PDB entry 8JXE | electron microscopy, 3.20 A resolution | chains A and B of the 10 polymer chains in the assembly

Chain A (and B):
Protein: LDL receptor related protein 2
Source organism: Rattus norvegicus
Notes: chain B of this document is another copy of the same molecule, construct and numbering; everything in this record applies to it too
Reference sequence: A0A0G2K9W7 (A0A0G2K9W7_RAT); residues 1-4660 here = UniProt positions 1-4660
Sequence (4660 residues; numbered 1 to 4660; the number before each row is that of its first residue):
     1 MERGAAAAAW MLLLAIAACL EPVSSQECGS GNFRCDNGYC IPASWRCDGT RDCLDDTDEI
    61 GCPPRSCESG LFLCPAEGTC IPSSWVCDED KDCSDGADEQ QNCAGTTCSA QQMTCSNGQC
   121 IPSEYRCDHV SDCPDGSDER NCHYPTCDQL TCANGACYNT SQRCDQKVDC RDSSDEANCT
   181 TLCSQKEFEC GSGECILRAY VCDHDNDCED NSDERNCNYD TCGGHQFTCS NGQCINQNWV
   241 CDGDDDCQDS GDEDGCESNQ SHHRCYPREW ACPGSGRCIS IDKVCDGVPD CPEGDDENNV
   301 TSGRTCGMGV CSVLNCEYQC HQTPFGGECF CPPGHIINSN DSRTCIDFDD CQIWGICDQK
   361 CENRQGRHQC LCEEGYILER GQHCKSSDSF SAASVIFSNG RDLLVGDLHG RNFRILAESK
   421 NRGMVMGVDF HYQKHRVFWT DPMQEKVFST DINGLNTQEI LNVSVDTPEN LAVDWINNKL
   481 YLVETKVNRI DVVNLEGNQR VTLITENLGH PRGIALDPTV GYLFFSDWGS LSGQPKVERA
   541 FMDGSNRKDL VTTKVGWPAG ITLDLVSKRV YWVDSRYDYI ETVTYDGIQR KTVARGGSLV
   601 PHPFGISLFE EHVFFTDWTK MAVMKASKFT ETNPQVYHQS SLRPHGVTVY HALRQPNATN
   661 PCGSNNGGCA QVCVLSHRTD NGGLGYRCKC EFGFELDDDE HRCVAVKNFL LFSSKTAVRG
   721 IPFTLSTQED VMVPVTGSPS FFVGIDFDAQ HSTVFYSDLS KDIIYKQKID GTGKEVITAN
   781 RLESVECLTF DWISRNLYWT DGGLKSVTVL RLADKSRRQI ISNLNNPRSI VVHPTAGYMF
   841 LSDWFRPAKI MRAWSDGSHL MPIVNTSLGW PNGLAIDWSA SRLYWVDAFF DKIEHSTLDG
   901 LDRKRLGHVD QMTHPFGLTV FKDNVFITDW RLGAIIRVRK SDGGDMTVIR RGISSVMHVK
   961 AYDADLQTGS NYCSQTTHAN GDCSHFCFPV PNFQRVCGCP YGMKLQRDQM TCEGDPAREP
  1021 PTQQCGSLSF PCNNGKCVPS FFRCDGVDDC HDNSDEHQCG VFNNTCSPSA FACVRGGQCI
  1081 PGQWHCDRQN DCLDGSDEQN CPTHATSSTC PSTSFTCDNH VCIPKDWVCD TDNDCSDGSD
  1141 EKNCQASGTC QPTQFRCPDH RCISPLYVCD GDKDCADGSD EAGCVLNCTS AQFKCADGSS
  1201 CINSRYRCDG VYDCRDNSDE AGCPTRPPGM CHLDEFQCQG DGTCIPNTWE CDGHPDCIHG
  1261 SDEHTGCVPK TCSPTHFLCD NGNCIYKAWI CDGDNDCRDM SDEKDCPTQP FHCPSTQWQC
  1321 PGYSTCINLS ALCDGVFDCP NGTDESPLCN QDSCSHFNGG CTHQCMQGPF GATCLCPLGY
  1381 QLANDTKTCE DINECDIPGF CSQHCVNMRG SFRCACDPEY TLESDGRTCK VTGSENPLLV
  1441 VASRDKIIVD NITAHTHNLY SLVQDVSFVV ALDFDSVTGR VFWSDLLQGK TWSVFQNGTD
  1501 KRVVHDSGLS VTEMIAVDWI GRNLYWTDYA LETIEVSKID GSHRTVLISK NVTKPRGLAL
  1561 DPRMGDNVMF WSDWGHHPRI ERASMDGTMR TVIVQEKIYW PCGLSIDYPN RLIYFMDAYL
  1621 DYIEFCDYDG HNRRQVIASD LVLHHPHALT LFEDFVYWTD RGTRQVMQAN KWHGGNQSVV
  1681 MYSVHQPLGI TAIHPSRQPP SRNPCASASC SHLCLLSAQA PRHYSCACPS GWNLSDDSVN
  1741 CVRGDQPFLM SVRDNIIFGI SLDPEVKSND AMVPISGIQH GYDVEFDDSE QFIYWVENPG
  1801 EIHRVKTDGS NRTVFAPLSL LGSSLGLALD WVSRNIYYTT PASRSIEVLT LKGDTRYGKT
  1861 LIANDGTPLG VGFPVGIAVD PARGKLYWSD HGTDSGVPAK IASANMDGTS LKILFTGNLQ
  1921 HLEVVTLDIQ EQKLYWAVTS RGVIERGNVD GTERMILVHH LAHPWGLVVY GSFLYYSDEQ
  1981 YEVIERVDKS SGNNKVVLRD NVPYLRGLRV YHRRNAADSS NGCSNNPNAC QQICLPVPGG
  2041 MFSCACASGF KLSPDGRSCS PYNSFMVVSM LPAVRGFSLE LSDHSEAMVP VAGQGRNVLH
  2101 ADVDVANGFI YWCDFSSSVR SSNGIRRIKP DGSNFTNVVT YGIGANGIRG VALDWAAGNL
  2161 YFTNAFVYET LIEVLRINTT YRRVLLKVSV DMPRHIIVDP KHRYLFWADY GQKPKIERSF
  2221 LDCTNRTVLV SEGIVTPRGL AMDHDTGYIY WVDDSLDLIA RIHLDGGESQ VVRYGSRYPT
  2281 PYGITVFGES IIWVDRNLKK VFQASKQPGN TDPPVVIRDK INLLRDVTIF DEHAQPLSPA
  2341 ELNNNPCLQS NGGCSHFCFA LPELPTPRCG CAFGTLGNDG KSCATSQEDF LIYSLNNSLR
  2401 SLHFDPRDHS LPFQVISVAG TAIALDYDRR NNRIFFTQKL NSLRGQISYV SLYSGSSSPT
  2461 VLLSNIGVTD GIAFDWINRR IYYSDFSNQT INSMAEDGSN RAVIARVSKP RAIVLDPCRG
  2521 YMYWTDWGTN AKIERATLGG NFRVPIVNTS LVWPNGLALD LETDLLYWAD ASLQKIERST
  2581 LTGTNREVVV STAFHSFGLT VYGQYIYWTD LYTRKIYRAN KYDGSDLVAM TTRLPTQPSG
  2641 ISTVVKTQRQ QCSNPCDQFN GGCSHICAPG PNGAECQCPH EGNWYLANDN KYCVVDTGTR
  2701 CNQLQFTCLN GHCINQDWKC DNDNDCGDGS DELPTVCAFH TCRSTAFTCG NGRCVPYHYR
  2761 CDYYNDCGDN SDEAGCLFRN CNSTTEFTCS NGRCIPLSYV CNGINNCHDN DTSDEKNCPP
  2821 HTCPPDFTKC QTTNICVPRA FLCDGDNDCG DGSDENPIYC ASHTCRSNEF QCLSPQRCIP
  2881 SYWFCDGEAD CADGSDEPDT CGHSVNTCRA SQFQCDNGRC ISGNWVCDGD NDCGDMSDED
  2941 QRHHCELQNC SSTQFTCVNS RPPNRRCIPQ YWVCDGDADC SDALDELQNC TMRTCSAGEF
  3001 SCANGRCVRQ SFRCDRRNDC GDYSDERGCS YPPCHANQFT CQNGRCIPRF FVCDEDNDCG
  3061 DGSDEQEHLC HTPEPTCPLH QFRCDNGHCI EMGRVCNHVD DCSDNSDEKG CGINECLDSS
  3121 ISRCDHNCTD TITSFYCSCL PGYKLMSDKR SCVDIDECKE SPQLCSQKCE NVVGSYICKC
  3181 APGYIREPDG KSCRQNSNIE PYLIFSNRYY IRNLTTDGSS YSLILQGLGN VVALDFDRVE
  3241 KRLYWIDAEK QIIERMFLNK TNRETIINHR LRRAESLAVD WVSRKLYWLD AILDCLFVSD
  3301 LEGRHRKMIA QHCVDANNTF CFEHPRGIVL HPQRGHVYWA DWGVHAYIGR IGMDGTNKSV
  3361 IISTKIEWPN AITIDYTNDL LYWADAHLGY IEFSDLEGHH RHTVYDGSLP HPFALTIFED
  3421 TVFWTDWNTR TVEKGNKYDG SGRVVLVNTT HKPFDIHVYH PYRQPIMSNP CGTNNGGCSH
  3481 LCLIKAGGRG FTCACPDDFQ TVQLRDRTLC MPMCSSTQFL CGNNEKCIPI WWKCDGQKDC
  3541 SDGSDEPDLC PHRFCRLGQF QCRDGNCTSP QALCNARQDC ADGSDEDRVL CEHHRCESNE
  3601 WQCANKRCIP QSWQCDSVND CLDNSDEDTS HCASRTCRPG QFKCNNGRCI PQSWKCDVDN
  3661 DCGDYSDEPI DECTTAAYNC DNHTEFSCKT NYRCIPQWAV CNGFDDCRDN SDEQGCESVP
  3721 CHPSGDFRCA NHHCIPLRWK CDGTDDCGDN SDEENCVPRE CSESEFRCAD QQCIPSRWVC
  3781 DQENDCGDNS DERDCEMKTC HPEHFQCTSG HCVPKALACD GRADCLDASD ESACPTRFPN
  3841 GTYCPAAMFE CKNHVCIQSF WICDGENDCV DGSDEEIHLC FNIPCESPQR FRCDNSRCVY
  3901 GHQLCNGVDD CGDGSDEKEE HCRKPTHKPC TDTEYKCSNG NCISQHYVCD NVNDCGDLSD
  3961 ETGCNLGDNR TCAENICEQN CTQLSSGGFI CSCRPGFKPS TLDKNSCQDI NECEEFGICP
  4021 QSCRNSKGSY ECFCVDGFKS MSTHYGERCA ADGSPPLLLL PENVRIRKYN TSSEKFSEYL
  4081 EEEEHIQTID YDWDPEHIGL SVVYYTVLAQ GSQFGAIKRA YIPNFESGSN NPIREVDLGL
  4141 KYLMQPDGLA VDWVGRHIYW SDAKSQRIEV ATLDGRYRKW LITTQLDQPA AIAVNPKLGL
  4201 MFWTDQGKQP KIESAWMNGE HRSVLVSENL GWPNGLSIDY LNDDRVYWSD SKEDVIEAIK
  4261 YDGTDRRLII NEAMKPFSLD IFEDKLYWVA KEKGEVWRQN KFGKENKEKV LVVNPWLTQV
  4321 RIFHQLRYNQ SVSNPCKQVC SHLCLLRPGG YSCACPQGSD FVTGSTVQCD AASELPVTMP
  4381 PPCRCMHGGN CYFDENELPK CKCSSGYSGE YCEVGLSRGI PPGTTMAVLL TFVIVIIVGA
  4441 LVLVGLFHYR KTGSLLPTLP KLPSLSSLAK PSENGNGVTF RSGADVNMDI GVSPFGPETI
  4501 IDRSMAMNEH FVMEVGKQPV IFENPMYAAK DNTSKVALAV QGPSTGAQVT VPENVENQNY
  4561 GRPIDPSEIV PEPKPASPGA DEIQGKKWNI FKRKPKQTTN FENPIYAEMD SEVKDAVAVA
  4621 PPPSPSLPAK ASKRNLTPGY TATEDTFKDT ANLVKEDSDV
Not modelled in the structure: 1-1307, 2777-4660 (chain B: 1-1308, 2777-4660)
Disulfide bonds: C1313-C1326, C1320-C1339, C1333-C1349, C1354-C1365, C1361-C1374, C1376-C1389, C1395-C1405, C1401-C1414, C1416-C1429, C1705-C1714, C1710-C1726, C1728-C1741, C2023-C2034, C2030-C2044, C2046-C2059, C2347-C2358, C2354-C2369, C2371-C2383, C2518-C2652, C2656-C2667, C2663-C2676, C2678-C2693, C2701-C2713, C2708-C2726, C2720-C2737, C2742-C2754, C2749-C2767, C2761-C2776
Covalent attachments: N-acetylglucosamine (NAG) linked to N1384, N1451, N1497, N1551, N1676, N1733, N1811, N2134, N2178, N2225, N2396, N2488, N2548; 2-acetamido-2-deoxy-alpha-D-galactopyranose (A2G) linked to T2741
Ion coordination: Ca2+ site 1: A1331, D1334, V1336, D1338, D1344, E1345; Ca2+ site 2: D1391, I1392, E1394, M1408, S1411; Ca2+ site 3: A1618, D1621, H1644; Ni2+: H1921, E1923, H1963 (shared with 1 residue of chain J); Ca2+ site 4: D2254, D2257, P2279 (shared with N2001(B) of chain B); Ca2+ site 5: W2718, D2721, D2723, D2725, D2731, E2732; Ca2+ site 6: Y2759, D2762, Y2764, D2766, D2772

Chain A / chain B interface:
Contacting residue pairs (85; chain A residue first):
  W1574(A) - Q2212(B)
  G1575(A) - Q2212(B)
  H1576(A) - Q2212(B)
  H1576(A) - V2235(B)
  H1577(A) - Q2212(B)  hydrogen bond (backbone-backbone)
  H1577(A) - K2213(B)
  H1577(A) - P2214(B)
  H1577(A) - E2232(B)  salt bridge
  P1578(A) - Q2212(B)
  Y1599(A) - V2190(B)
  Y1599(A) - M2192(B)
  Y1599(A) - Q2212(B)
  W1600(A) - Q2212(B)
  Y1619(A) - Y2168(B)  hydrogen bond (side chain-backbone)
  Y1619(A) - S2189(B)  hydrogen bond (side chain-backbone)
  S1639(A) - L2627(B)
  L1641(A) - T2592(B)
  L1641(A) - F2594(B)
  V1642(A) - T2592(B)
  T1893(A) - S1940(B)
  D1894(A) - T1939(B)
  D1894(A) - S1940(B)
  S1895(A) - T1939(B)
  S1895(A) - S1940(B)  hydrogen bond (backbone-backbone)
  S1895(A) - G1942(B)
  S1895(A) - L1961(B)  hydrogen bond (side chain-backbone)
  S1895(A) - A1962(B)
  Q1920(A) - A1899(B)
  Q1920(A) - Q1920(B)
  T1939(A) - D1894(B)
  T1939(A) - S1895(B)
  S1940(A) - T1893(B)
  S1940(A) - D1894(B)
  S1940(A) - S1895(B)  hydrogen bond (backbone-backbone)
  R1941(A) - S1895(B)
  G1942(A) - S1895(B)
  L1961(A) - S1895(B)  hydrogen bond (backbone-side chain)
  A1962(A) - S1895(B)
  Y1976(A) - R2277(B)
  Q1980(A) - N2297(B)
  Y1981(A) - S2276(B)
  Y1981(A) - R2277(B)
  Y1981(A) - P2279(B)  hydrophobic
  Y1981(A) - L2298(B)  hydrophobic
  E1982(A) - N2297(B)
  V1983(A) - S2276(B)
  E1985(A) - S2276(B)
  E1985(A) - R2277(B)  salt bridge
  K1995(A) - R2277(B)
  D2000(A) - D2257(B)
  N2001(A) - D2254(B)
  N2001(A) - S2255(B)
  N2001(A) - D2257(B)  hydrogen bond
  Y2168(A) - Y1619(B)  hydrogen bond (backbone-side chain)
  S2189(A) - Y1619(B)  hydrogen bond (backbone-side chain)
  V2190(A) - Y1599(B)
  Q2212(A) - W1574(B)  hydrogen bond (side chain-backbone)
  Q2212(A) - G1575(B)  hydrogen bond (side chain-backbone)
  Q2212(A) - H1576(B)
  Q2212(A) - H1577(B)  hydrogen bond (backbone-backbone)
  Q2212(A) - P1578(B)
  Q2212(A) - Y1599(B)
  P2214(A) - H1577(B)
  D2254(A) - N2001(B)
  S2255(A) - N2001(B)  hydrogen bond (backbone-side chain)
  D2257(A) - N2001(B)  hydrogen bond
  S2276(A) - Y1981(B)
  S2276(A) - V1983(B)
  S2276(A) - E1985(B)  hydrogen bond
  R2277(A) - Y1976(B)
  R2277(A) - Y1981(B)
  R2277(A) - E1985(B)  salt bridge
  R2277(A) - K1995(B)
  P2279(A) - Q1980(B)
  P2279(A) - Y1981(B)  hydrophobic
  N2297(A) - Q1980(B)  hydrogen bond (backbone-side chain)
  N2297(A) - E1982(B)  hydrogen bond
  L2298(A) - Q1980(B)
  L2298(A) - Y1981(B)  hydrophobic
  S2591(A) - D1640(B)
  T2592(A) - L1641(B)
  T2592(A) - V1642(B)
  F2594(A) - L1641(B)
  L2627(A) - S1639(B)
  L2627(A) - L1641(B)  hydrophobic
Interface residues without a listed pair, chain A (61 interface residues in all): L1620, D1640, Q1677, G1896, H1921, H1960, E2169, M2192, G2211, K2213, V2235, A2593, W2608, Y2617
Interface residues without a listed pair, chain B (67 interface residues in all): W1600, L1620, Q1677, G1896, H1921, R1941, H1960, V1997, D2000, E2169, G2211, S2231, L2256, S2591, A2593, W2608, Y2617, G2624

Summary:
61 residues of chain A and 67 residues of chain B are in contact, with 18 hydrogen bonds and 3 salt bridges.
Polar pairs include H1577(A)-E2232(B), E1985(A)-R2277(B) and Y1619(A)-Y2168(B). N-acetylglucosamine is
covalently linked to N1384(A), N1451(A), N1497(A), N1551(A), N1676(A) and N1733(A) and 7 more.
Both chains are LDL receptor related protein 2 (Rattus norvegicus). Entry 8JXE (rat megalin RAP complex head)
was determined by electron microscopy together with 8JUT, 8JUU, 8JX8, 8JX9, 8JXA, 8JXB and 5 further entries
from the same study.
